PDB entry 7EUP | X-ray diffraction, 2.11 A resolution | chains A and B

[Chain A (and B)]
Name: Cupin domain-containing protein
From: Streptomyces albus
Notes: chain B of this document is another copy of the same molecule, construct and numbering; everything in this record applies to it too
UniProtKB: L7PIL3 (L7PIL3_9ACTN); residues 1-131 here = UniProt positions 1-131
Sequence (131 residues; numbered 1 to 131; the number before each row is that of its first residue):
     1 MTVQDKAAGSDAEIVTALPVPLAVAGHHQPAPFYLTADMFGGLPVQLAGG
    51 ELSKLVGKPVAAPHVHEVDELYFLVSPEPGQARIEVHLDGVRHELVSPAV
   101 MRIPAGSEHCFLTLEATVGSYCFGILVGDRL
Disordered / not traced: 1-10, 130-131 (chain B: 1-11, 26-28, 129-131)
Metal / ion sites: Fe ion: His-64, His-66, Glu-70, His-109 (together with (2S,3R)-2-azanyl-3-phenyl-butanoic acid)
Residues lining bound ligands: (2S,3R)-2-azanyl-3-phenyl-butanoic acid (JCX): Val-24, His-27, Ala-31, Phe-33, Ala-48, Gly-49, Val-60, His-64, His-66, Glu-70, Tyr-72, His-109, Phe-111, Cys-122, Phe-123, Gly-124

[Interface between chain A and chain B]
Residue-residue contacts - 68 pairs, chain A then chain B:
  Ala-12(A) / Leu-88(B)  hydrophobic
  Ala-12(A) / His-93(B)
  Ala-12(A) / Met-101(B)  hydrophobic
  Glu-13(A) / Met-101(B)
  Glu-13(A) / Arg-102(B)  hydrogen bond (backbone-backbone)
  Ile-14(A) / His-93(B)
  Ile-14(A) / Leu-95(B)  hydrophobic
  Ile-14(A) / Val-100(B)
  Ile-14(A) / Met-101(B)  hydrophobic
  Val-15(A) / Ala-99(B)
  Val-15(A) / Val-100(B)  hydrogen bond (backbone-backbone)
  Thr-16(A) / Ala-99(B)
  Leu-18(A) / Pro-98(B)
  Leu-18(A) / Ala-99(B)  hydrophobic
  Leu-18(A) / Val-100(B)  hydrophobic
  Tyr-34(A) / Phe-73(B)  hydrophobic
  Tyr-34(A) / Pro-98(B)  hydrophobic
  Tyr-34(A) / Val-100(B)
  Leu-35(A) / Leu-71(B)  hydrophobic
  Leu-35(A) / Val-100(B)  hydrophobic
  Leu-35(A) / Ile-125(B)  hydrophobic
  Phe-40(A) / Leu-71(B)  hydrophobic
  Phe-40(A) / Val-100(B)  hydrophobic
  Phe-40(A) / Arg-102(B)
  Leu-43(A) / Leu-71(B)  hydrophobic
  Pro-44(A) / Pro-44(B)  hydrophobic
  Pro-44(A) / Val-127(B)
  Val-45(A) / Val-45(B)  hydrophobic
  Glu-51(A) / Pro-77(B)
  Lys-54(A) / Glu-78(B)  salt bridge
  Leu-71(A) / Leu-35(B)  hydrophobic
  Leu-71(A) / Phe-40(B)  hydrophobic
  Leu-71(A) / Leu-43(B)  hydrophobic
  Phe-73(A) / Tyr-34(B)  hydrophobic
  Phe-73(A) / Phe-123(B)  hydrophobic
  Val-75(A) / Tyr-121(B)
  Ser-76(A) / Tyr-121(B)  hydrogen bond (backbone-side chain)
  Pro-77(A) / Gly-119(B)
  Pro-77(A) / Tyr-121(B)
  His-93(A) / Ala-12(B)
  Leu-95(A) / Ile-14(B)  hydrophobic
  Pro-98(A) / Leu-18(B)
  Pro-98(A) / Tyr-34(B)  hydrophobic
  Ala-99(A) / Val-15(B)
  Ala-99(A) / Leu-18(B)  hydrophobic
  Val-100(A) / Glu-13(B)
  Val-100(A) / Ile-14(B)
  Val-100(A) / Val-15(B)  hydrogen bond (backbone-backbone)
  Val-100(A) / Leu-18(B)  hydrophobic
  Val-100(A) / Tyr-34(B)
  Val-100(A) / Leu-35(B)  hydrophobic
  Val-100(A) / Phe-40(B)  hydrophobic
  Met-101(A) / Glu-13(B)
  Met-101(A) / Ile-14(B)  hydrophobic
  Arg-102(A) / Glu-13(B)  salt bridge
  Arg-102(A) / Phe-40(B)
  Val-118(A) / Pro-77(B)  hydrophobic
  Gly-119(A) / Pro-77(B)
  Gly-119(A) / Gly-119(B)
  Gly-119(A) / Tyr-121(B)
  Tyr-121(A) / Ser-76(B)
  Tyr-121(A) / Pro-77(B)
  Tyr-121(A) / Gly-119(B)  hydrogen bond (side chain-backbone)
  Tyr-121(A) / Tyr-121(B)  hydrophobic
  Phe-123(A) / Phe-73(B)  hydrophobic
  Phe-123(A) / Phe-123(B)  hydrophobic
  Ile-125(A) / Leu-35(B)  hydrophobic
  Val-127(A) / Pro-44(B)
Also at the interface, not in a pair above, chain A (35 interface residues in all): Leu-47, Leu-88, Pro-104
Also at the interface, not in a pair above, chain B (35 interface residues in all): Thr-16, Leu-47, Glu-51, Val-75, Val-118, Ser-120

[In short]
The chain A/chain B interface involves 35 residues from each chain; the contacts include 5 hydrogen bonds and
2 salt bridges. Polar contacts include Lys-54(A)/Glu-78(B), Arg-102(A)/Glu-13(B) and Ser-76(A)/Tyr-121(B).
Ligands of chain A: (2S,3R)-2-azanyl-3-phenyl-butanoic acid. His-64(A), His-66(A), Glu-70(A) and His-109(A)
coordinate a Fe ion ion.
Chain A and chain B are both Cupin domain-containing protein (Streptomyces albus); the structure, Structural
and mechanistic studies of a novel non-heme iron epimerase/lyase and its utilization in chemoselective
synthesis, was determined by X-ray diffraction together with 7EQK, 7EU6, 7EUE, 7EUZ and 7F6X from the same
study.
